3N37 - chain A; structure by X-ray diffraction, 1.65 A resolution.

== Chain A ==
Molecule: Ribonucleoside-diphosphate reductase 2 subunit beta
From: Escherichia coli
Notes: EC 1.17.4.1
Reference sequence: P37146 (RIR4_ECOLI); residue numbers follow UniProt; this construct covers 1-319
Chain sequence (319 residues; numbered 1 to 319; the number before each row is that of its first residue):
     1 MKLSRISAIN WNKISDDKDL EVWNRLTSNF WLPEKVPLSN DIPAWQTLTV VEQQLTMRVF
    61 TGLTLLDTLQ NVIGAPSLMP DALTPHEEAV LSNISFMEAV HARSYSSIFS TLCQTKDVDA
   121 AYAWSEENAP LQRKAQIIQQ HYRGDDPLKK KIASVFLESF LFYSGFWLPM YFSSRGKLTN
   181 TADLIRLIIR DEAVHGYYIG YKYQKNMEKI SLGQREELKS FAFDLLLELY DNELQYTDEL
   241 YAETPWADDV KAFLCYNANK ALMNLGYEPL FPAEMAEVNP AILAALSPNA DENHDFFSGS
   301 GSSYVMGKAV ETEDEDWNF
Not modelled in the structure: 1-4, 289-319
Metal / ion sites: Mn2+ site 1: Asp-67, Glu-98, His-101, Glu-158, Glu-192; Mn2+ site 2: Glu-98, Glu-158, Glu-192, His-195
From the paper describing this entry:
  - Mn2+ coordination: Asp-67, Glu-98, His-101, Glu-158, Glu-192, His-195
  - contacts within the chain: Asp-67/Tyr-105 (hydrogen bond)
  - conformationally variable residues (side-chain flip): Ser-154, Glu-158

== Overview ==
Asp-67, Glu-98, His-101, Glu-158 and Glu-192 form the Mn2+ site 1. The Mn2+ site 2 is built by Glu-98,
Glu-158, Glu-192 and His-195. The paper reports Mn2+ coordination by Asp-67, Glu-98 and His-101 among others;
conformational variability at Ser-154 and Glu-158.
Chain A is Ribonucleoside-diphosphate reductase 2 subunit beta (Escherichia coli); the structure,
Ribonucleotide Reductase Dimanganese(II)-NrdF from Escherichia coli, was determined by X-ray diffraction
together with 3N38, 3N39, 3N3A and 3N3B from the same study.
